PDB entry 6QU5 | X-ray diffraction, 3.40 A resolution | chains B and C of the 4 polymer chains in the assembly

# Chain B (and C)
Name: ATP-dependent 6-phosphofructokinase
Organism: Trypanosoma brucei brucei
Notes: EC 2.7.1.11; chain C of this document is another copy of the same molecule, construct and numbering; everything in this record applies to it too
Reference sequence: O15648 (PFKA_TRYBB); residue numbers follow UniProt; this construct covers 1-487
Sequence (507 residues; each row starts with the number of its first residue; numbers below 1 keep their minus sign (Met-19 is residue -19)):
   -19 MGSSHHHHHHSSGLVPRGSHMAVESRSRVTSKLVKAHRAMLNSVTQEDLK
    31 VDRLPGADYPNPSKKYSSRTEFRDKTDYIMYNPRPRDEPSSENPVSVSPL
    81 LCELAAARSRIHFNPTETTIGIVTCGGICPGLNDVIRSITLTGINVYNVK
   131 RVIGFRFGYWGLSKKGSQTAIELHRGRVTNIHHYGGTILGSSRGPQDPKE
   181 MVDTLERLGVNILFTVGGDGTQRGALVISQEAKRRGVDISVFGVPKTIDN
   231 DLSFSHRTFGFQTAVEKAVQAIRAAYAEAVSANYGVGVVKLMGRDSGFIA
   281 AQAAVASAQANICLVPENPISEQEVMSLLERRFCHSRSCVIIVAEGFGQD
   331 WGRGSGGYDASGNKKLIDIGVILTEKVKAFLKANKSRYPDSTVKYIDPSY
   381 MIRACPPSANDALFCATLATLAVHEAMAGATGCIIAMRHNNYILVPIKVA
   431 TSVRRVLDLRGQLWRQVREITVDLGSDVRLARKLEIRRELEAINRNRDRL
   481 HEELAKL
Disordered / not traced: -19 to 9, 44-54, 332-337, 486-487 (chain C: -19 to 9, 45-54, 333-337, 486-487)
Differences from the reference sequence: initiating methionine (-19); expression tag (-18 to 0)
Curated features (UniProtKB/Swiss-Prot):
  - motif: Ala485 to Leu487 (Peroxisomal targeting signal)
  - active site: Asp229 (Proton acceptor)
  - binding site (ATP): Gly107, Arg173, Gly174, Gly198 to Thr201, Lys226, Ser341 to Asn343
  - binding site (Mg(2+)): Asp199
  - binding site (substrate): Thr227 to Asp229, Met272 to Arg274, Glu325, Tyr380 to Arg383
  - site: Gly200 (Important for substrate specificity)
Ligand contacts: JJ8 (1-[(3,4-dichlorophenyl)methyl]imidazole): Gly197, Gly198, Asp199, Gln202, Pro225, Lys226, Thr227, Asp231, Leu232, Asp275, Ile414, Ala430, Thr431, Val433, Arg434
What the authors report for this chain:
  - binding site for JJ8: Gly197
  - catalytic residues: Asp229, Asp231 (citing earlier work)
  - allosteric site: Leu232

# Chain B / chain C interface
Contacting residue pairs (41):
  Ile108(B) - Glu258(C)
  Ile108(B) - Ser261(C)
  Phe137(B) - Ala262(C)
  Phe137(B) - Asn263(C)
  Phe137(B) - Arg317(C)
  Gly165(B) - Ala257(C)
  Gly166(B) - Ser261(C)
  Thr167(B) - Ser261(C)  hydrogen bond (backbone-side chain)
  Gly170(B) - Ser261(C)
  Ser171(B) - Ser261(C)  hydrogen bond (backbone-backbone)
  Ala254(B) - Tyr380(C)
  Ala254(B) - Ala384(C)
  Ala257(B) - Ile108(C)
  Ala257(B) - Gly165(C)
  Ala257(B) - Ala384(C)
  Glu258(B) - Ile108(C)
  Glu258(B) - Tyr380(C)
  Glu258(B) - Arg383(C)
  Glu258(B) - Ala384(C)
  Ser261(B) - Ile108(C)
  Ser261(B) - Gly166(C)
  Ser261(B) - Thr167(C)  hydrogen bond (side chain-backbone)
  Ser261(B) - Gly170(C)
  Ser261(B) - Ser171(C)  hydrogen bond (backbone-backbone)
  Ala262(B) - Phe137(C)
  Asn263(B) - Phe137(C)
  Arg317(B) - Phe137(C)
  Lys374(B) - Tyr380(C)
  Tyr375(B) - Tyr380(C)
  Ile376(B) - Tyr380(C)  hydrophobic
  Ile376(B) - Met381(C)  hydrophobic
  Tyr380(B) - Ala254(C)
  Tyr380(B) - Glu258(C)
  Tyr380(B) - Lys374(C)
  Tyr380(B) - Tyr375(C)
  Tyr380(B) - Ile376(C)  hydrophobic
  Met381(B) - Ile376(C)  hydrophobic
  Arg383(B) - Glu258(C)
  Ala384(B) - Ala254(C)
  Ala384(B) - Ala257(C)
  Ala384(B) - Glu258(C)
Interface residues without a listed pair, chain B (25 interface residues in all): Thr149, Ala251, Arg253, Val260
Interface residues without a listed pair, chain C (22 interface residues in all): Val260

# Overview
The interface between chain B and chain C involves 25 residues on one side and 22 on the other; the contacts
include 4 hydrogen bonds. Among the polar pairs are Thr167(B)-Ser261(C) and Ser171(B)-Ser261(C). Chain B binds
compound JJ8. From the paper: catalytic residues Asp229(B) and Asp231(B); a binding site for JJ8 at Gly197(B).
Both chains are ATP-dependent 6-phosphofructokinase (Trypanosoma brucei brucei). Entry 6QU5 (Crystal Structure
of Phosphofructokinase from Trypanosoma brucei in complex with an allosteric inhibitor ctcb12) was determined
by X-ray diffraction, deposited together with 6QU3 and 6QU4.
